PDB entry 8EA1 | X-ray diffraction, 2.29 A resolution | chain A

# Chain A
Protein: 2-hydroxyisoflavanone dehydratase
Organism: Pueraria montana var. lobata
Reference sequence: E9M5G1 (E9M5G1_PUEML); numbering as in UniProt (aligned over 1-325)
Sequence (353 residues; each row starts with the number of its first residue; numbers below 1 keep their minus sign (Met-27 is residue -27)):
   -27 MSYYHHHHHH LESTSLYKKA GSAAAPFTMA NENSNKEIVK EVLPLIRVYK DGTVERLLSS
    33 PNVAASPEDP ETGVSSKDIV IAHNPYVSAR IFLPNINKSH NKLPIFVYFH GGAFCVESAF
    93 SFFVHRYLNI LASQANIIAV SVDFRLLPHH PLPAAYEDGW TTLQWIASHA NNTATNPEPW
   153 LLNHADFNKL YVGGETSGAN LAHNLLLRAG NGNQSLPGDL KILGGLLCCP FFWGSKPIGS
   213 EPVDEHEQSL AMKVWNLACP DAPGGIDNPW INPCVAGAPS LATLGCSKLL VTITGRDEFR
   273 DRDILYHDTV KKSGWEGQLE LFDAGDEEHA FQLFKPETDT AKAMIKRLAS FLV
Disordered / not traced: -27 to 8
Differences from the reference sequence: expression tag (-27 to 0)
Residues lining bound ligands: P-nitrophenol (NPO): Gly83, Gly84, Ala85, Thr168, Ser169, Phe203, Leu222, Ala223, Val226, Phe271, His301
What the authors report for this chain:
  - binding site for P-nitrophenol: Gly83 to Ala85, Thr168, Ser169, Phe203, Leu222 to Val226, Phe271, His301 to Phe306
  - catalytic residues: Thr168, Ser169, Asp269
  - catalytic residues: Glu89, His301 (proposed by the authors, not directly observed)
  - mutagenesis - D269A: abolished catalytic activity
  - mutagenesis - T168A, S169A: decreased catalytic activity
  - mutagenesis - E89A, E89Q, H301A: abolished catalytic activity (dehydration activity)
  - mutagenesis - E89A, E89Q: decreased catalytic activity (carboxylesterase activity)
  - specificity-determining residues: Ser31, Phe306 (from molecular simulation)
  - specificity-determining residues: Leu222, Ala302 (by similarity / conservation)

# Summary
Chain A binds P-nitrophenol. The paper reports catalytic residues Thr168, Ser169 and Asp269 among others;
E89A, E89Q and H301A abolish catalytic activity (dehydration activity); 6 substitutions were tested in all.
Chain A is 2-hydroxyisoflavanone dehydratase (Pueraria montana var. lobata); the structure, Structure of kudzu
2-hydroxyisoflavanone dehydratase in complex with P-NITROPHENOL, was determined by X-ray diffraction together
with 8E83 and 8EA2 from the same study.
